PDB entry 8ZP7 | electron microscopy, 3.00 A resolution | chains A and I of the 12 polymer chains in the assembly

Chain A:
Molecule: 61-nt RNA strand
Sequence (61 nucleotides; each row starts with the number of its first residue; numbers below 1 keep their minus sign (G-7 is residue -7)):
    -7 GUGAACCGGA UUGCCGUCAG GAAAUUAGGU GCGCUUAGCA GUAUUCCCCA CGCAUGUGGG
    53 G
Disordered / not traced: 46, 53

Chain I:
Name: CRISPR system Cascade subunit CasC
Source organism: Candidatus Cloacimonetes bacterium ADurb.Bin088
UniProt: A0A1V6F8B5 (A0A1V6F8B5_9BACT); residues 1-378 here = UniProt positions 1-378
Chain sequence (378 residues; row label = number of the first residue in the row):
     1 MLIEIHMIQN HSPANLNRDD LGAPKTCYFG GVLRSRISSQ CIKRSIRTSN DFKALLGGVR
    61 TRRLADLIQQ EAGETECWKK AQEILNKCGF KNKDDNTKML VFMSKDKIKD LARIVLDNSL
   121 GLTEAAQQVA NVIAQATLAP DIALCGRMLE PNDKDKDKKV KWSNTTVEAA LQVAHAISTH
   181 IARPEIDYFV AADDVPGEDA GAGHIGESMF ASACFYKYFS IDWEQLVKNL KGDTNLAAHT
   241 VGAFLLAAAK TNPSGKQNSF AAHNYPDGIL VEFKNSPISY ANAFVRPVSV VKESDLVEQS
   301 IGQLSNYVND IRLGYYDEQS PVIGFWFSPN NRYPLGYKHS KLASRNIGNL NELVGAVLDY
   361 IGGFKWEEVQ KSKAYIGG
Disordered / not traced: 374-378

Chain A / chain I interface:
Contacting residue pairs - 38 pairs, chain A then chain I:
  A15(A) - Met148(I)  base contact
  A16(A) - Arg60(I)  hydrogen bond to the sugar
  A16(A) - Cys145(I)  phosphate contact
  A16(A) - Met148(I)  base contact
  A16(A) - Ala169(I)  phosphate contact
  U17(A) - Gln40(I)  sugar contact
  U17(A) - Lys43(I)  salt bridge to the phosphate
  U17(A) - Arg60(I)  hydrogen bond to the sugar
  U18(A) - Gln40(I)  phosphate contact
  U18(A) - Cys41(I)  hydrogen bond to the sugar
  U18(A) - Arg44(I)  sugar contact
  U18(A) - Arg47(I)  salt bridge to the phosphate
  A19(A) - Asn17(I)  hydrogen bond to the phosphate
  A19(A) - Arg18(I)  sugar contact
  A19(A) - Asp19(I)  base contact
  A19(A) - Asp20(I)  base contact
  A19(A) - Lys25(I)  salt bridge to the phosphate
  A19(A) - Ser38(I)  hydrogen bond to the phosphate
  A19(A) - Gln40(I)  hydrogen bond to the phosphate
  G20(A) - Leu16(I)  phosphate contact
  G20(A) - Asn17(I)  hydrogen bond to the phosphate
  G20(A) - Arg18(I)  base contact
  G20(A) - Ser254(I)  phosphate contact
  G20(A) - Gly255(I)  sugar contact
  G21(A) - Arg18(I)  salt bridge to the phosphate
  G21(A) - Gly255(I)  phosphate contact
  G21(A) - Lys256(I)  salt bridge to the phosphate
  U22(A) - Asn258(I)  phosphate contact
  G23(A) - Phe189(I)  base contact
  G23(A) - Val190(I)  phosphate contact
  G23(A) - His204(I)  base contact
  C24(A) - Val190(I)  sugar contact
  C24(A) - Ala192(I)  base contact
  G25(A) - Tyr188(I)  hydrogen bond to the base
  G25(A) - Phe189(I)  phosphate contact
  G25(A) - Val190(I)  hydrogen bond to the phosphate
  G25(A) - Ala202(I)  base contact
  G25(A) - Ile205(I)  base contact
Interface residues without a listed pair, chain I (32 interface residues in all): Arg147, Thr166, Asp187, Ala191, Gln257

Summary:
11 residues of chain A and 32 residues of chain I are in contact, with 9 hydrogen bonds and 5 salt bridges.
Polar pairs include G25(A)-Tyr188(I), A16(A)-Arg60(I) and U17(A)-Arg60(I).
Chain A is a 61-nt RNA strand and chain I is CRISPR system Cascade subunit CasC (Candidatus Cloacimonetes
bacterium ADurb.Bin088); the structure, Cryo-EM structure of Cas5-HNH Cascade bound with sDNA, Conf1, was
determined by electron microscopy together with 8ZM3, 8ZOL, 8ZP9 and 9JXS from the same study.
